PDB entry 5N5Z | electron microscopy, 7.70 A resolution (low resolution: residue-level contacts below are approximate; hydrogen-bond / salt-bridge calls are withheld) | chains A and E of the 18 polymer chains in the assembly

== Chain A ==
Protein: DNA-directed RNA polymerase I subunit RPA190
Source organism: Saccharomyces cerevisiae
Notes: EC 2.7.7.6
Reference sequence: P10964 (RPA1_YEAST); residue numbers follow UniProt; this construct covers 1-1664
Amino-acid sequence (1664 residues; each row starts with the number of its first residue):
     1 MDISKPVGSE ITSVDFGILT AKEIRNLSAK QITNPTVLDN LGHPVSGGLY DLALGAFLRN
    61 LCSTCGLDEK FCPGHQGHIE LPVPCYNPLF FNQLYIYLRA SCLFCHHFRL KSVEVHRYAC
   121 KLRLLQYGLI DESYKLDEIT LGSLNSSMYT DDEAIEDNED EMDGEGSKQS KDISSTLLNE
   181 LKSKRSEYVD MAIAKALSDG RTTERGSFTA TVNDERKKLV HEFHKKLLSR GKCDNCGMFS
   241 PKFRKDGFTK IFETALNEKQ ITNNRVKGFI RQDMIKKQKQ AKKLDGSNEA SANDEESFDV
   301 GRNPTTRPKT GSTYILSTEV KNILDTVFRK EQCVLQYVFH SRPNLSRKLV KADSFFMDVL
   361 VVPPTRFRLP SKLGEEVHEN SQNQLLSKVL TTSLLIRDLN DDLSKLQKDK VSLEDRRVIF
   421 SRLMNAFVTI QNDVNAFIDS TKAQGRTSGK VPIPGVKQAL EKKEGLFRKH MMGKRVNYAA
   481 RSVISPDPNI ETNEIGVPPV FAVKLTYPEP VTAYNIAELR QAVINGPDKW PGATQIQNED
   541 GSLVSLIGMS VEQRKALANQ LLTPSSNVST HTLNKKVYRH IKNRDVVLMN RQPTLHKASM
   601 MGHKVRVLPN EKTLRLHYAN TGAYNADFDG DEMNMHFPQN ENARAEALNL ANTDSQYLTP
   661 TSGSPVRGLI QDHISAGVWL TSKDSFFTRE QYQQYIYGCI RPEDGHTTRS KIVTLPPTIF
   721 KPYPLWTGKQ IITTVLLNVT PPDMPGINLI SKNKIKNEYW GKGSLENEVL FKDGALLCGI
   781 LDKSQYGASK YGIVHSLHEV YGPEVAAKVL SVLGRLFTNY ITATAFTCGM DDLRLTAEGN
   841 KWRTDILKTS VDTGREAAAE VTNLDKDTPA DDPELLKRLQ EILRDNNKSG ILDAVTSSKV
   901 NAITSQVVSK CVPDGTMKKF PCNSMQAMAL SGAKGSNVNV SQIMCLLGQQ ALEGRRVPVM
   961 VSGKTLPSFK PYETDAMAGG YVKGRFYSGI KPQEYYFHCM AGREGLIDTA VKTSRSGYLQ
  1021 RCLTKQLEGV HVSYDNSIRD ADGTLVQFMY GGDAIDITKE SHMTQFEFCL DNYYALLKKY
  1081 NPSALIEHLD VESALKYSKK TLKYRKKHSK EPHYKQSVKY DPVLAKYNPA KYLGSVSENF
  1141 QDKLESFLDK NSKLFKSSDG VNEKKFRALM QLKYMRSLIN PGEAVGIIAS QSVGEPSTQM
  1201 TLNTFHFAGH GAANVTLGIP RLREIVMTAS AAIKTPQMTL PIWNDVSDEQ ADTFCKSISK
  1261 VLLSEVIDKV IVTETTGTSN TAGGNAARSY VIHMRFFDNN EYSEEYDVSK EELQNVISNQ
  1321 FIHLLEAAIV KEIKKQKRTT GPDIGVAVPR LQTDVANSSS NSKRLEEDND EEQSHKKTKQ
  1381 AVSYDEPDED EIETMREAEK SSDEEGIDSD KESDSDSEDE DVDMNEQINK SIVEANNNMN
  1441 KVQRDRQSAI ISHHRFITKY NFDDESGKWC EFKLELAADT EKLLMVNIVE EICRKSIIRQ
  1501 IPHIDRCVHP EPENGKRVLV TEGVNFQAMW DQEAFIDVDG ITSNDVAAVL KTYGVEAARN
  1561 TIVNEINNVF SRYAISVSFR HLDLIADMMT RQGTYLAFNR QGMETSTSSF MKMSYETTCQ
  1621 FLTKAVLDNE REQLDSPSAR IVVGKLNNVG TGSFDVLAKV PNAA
Not modelled in the structure: 142-173, 274-311, 1007-1015, 1206-1212, 1277-1285, 1340-1439, 1663-1664
Curated features (UniProtKB/Swiss-Prot):
  - region: Pro992 to Glu1004 (Bridging helix)
  - binding site (Zn(2+)): Cys62, Cys65, Cys72, His75, Cys102, Cys105, Cys233, Cys236
  - binding site (Mg(2+)): Asp627, Asp629, Asp631
  - modified residue (Phosphoserine): Ser889, Ser1636
Ion coordination: Zn2+ site 1: Cys62, Cys72, His75; Zn2+ site 2: Cys102, Cys105, Cys233, Cys236

== Chain E ==
Protein: DNA-directed RNA polymerases I, II, and III subunit RPABC1
Source organism: Saccharomyces cerevisiae
Reference sequence: P20434 (RPAB1_YEAST); residues 1-215 here = UniProt positions 1-215
Amino-acid sequence (215 residues; each row starts with the number of its first residue):
     1 MDQENERNIS RLWRAFRTVK EMVKDRGYFI TQEEVELPLE DFKAKYCDSM GRPQRKMMSF
    61 QANPTEESIS KFPDMGSLWV EFCDEPSVGV KTMKTFVIHI QEKNFQTGIF VYQNNITPSA
   121 MKLVPSIPPA TIETFNEAAL VVNITHHELV PKHIRLSSDE KRELLKRYRL KESQLPRIQR
   181 ADPVALYLGL KRGEVVKIIR KSETSGRYAS YRICM
Not modelled in the structure: 1-3

== Interface between chain A and chain E ==
Pairs across the interface (75):
  Tyr134(A) with Arg192(E)
  Thr209(A) with Ser173(E)
  Thr211(A) with Arg177(E)
  Asp214(A) with Arg177(E)
  Arg1039(A) with Tyr168(E); Leu170(E)
  Gly1043(A) with Gln174(E)
  Leu1045(A) with Gln174(E); Pro176(E)
  Phe1048(A) with Leu175(E); Pro176(E); Tyr208(E); Ser210(E); Tyr211(E)
  Met1049(A) with Tyr208(E)
  Gly1051(A) with Ser202(E)
  Gly1052(A) with Tyr208(E)
  Asp1053(A) with Thr204(E)
  His1113(A) with His147(E); Glu148(E); Val150(E)
  Tyr1114(A) with His146(E); Lys152(E)
  Lys1115(A) with Gln32(E)
  Val1118(A) with Ile199(E)
  Tyr1120(A) with Arg207(E)
  Asp1121(A) with Lys197(E); Arg207(E)
  Pro1122(A) with Arg207(E); Tyr208(E)
  Ala1125(A) with Arg167(E)
  Lys1126(A) with Arg167(E)
  Ser1137(A) with Ser205(E)
  Glu1138(A) with Gly206(E); Arg207(E)
  Asn1139(A) with Glu203(E); Thr204(E); Ser205(E); Gly206(E)
  Trp1530(A) with Arg14(E); Ala138(E); Ala139(E)
  Asp1531(A) with Arg11(E)
  Glu1533(A) with Arg14(E)
  Val1538(A) with Val142(E); His147(E)
  Asp1539(A) with His146(E); His147(E); Glu148(E)
  Gly1540(A) with His147(E)
  Ile1541(A) with His147(E)
  Leu1550(A) with Pro183(E)
  Lys1551(A) with Pro183(E)
  Thr1552(A) with Pro183(E)
  Tyr1553(A) with Ile144(E); Pro183(E); Val184(E)
  Gly1554(A) with Asp182(E); Pro183(E)
  Val1555(A) with Asp182(E)
  Glu1556(A) with Pro151(E); His153(E); Arg200(E); Arg212(E)
  Ala1557(A) with Leu149(E)
  Asn1560(A) with Leu149(E)
  Arg1580(A) with Thr204(E)
  Asp1587(A) with Arg200(E)
  Thr1590(A) with Arg212(E)
  Arg1591(A) with Arg177(E)
  Gln1592(A) with Arg177(E); Gln179(E)
  Gly1593(A) with Arg177(E); Gln179(E)
  Thr1594(A) with Gln179(E)
Other interface residues (no listed pair), chain A (59 interface residues in all): Ile130, Glu138, Ser207, Asp1042, Thr1044, Gln1047, Arg1105, Ser1117, Leu1124, Arg1559, Thr1561, Asn1564
Other interface residues (no listed pair), chain E (51 interface residues in all): Ser10, Pro128, Val141, Asn143, Thr145, Ile154, Lys171, Ile178, Ile198, Met215

== Overview ==
The interface between chain A and chain E involves 59 residues on one side and 51 on the other. The Zn2+ site
1 is built by Cys62(A), Cys72(A) and His75(A). Curated annotation (UniProt) lists 8 Zn2+-binding residues and
3 Mg2+-binding residues on chain A.
Chain A is DNA-directed RNA polymerase I subunit RPA190 and chain E is DNA-directed RNA polymerases I, II, and
III subunit RPABC1, both from Saccharomyces cerevisiae; the structure, Cryo-EM structure of RNA polymerase I
in complex with Rrn3 and Core Factor (Orientation II), was determined by electron microscopy together with
5O7X, 5N5Y, 5N60 and 5N61 from the same study.
